Entry 8E8H (X-ray diffraction, 2.13 A resolution); this record covers chains A and T of the 3 polymer chains in the assembly.

# Chain A
Molecule: DNA polymerase eta
From: Homo sapiens
Notes: EC 2.7.7.7
UniProtKB: Q9Y253 (POLH_HUMAN); residue numbers follow UniProt; this construct covers 1-432
Chain sequence (435 residues; each row starts with the number of its first residue; numbers below 1 keep their minus sign (Gly-2 is residue -2)):
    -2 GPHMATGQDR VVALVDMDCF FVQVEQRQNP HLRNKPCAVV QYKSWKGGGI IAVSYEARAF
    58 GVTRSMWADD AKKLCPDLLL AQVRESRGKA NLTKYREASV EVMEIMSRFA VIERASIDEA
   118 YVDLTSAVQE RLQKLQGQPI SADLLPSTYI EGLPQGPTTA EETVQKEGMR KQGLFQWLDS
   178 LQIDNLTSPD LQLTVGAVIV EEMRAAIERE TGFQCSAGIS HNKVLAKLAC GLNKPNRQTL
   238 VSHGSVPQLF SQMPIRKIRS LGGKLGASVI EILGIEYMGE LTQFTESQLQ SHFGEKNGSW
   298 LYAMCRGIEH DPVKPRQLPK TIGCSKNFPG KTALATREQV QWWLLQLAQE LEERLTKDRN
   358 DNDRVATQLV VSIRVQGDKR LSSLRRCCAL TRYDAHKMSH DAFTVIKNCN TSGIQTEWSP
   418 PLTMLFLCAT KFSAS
Disordered / not traced: 154-161, 411-412
Construct notes: expression tag (-2 to 0)
Metal / ion sites: Mn2+ site 1: Asp13, Met14, Asp115 (together with 2'-deoxyguanosine-5'-triphosphate, diphosphate) (shared with 1 residue of chain P); Mn2+ site 2: Asp13, Asp115, Glu116 (together with 2'-deoxyguanosine-5'-triphosphate) (shared with 1 residue of chain P)
Residues lining bound ligands: 2'-deoxyguanosine-5'-triphosphate / diphosphate: Asp13, Met14, Asp15, Cys16, Phe17, Phe18, Gln38, Ile48, Ala49, Tyr52, Arg55, Arg61, Leu89, Ser113, Ile114, Asp115, Glu116, Lys231
UniProt features mapped onto this chain:
  - binding site (Mg(2+)): Asp13, Met14, Asp115, Glu116
  - binding site (Mn(2+)): Asp13, Met14, Asp115, Glu116
  - binding site (a 2'-deoxyribonucleoside 5'-triphosphate): Arg61
Reported in the primary citation:
  - mutagenesis - S113A (3-fold): decreased catalytic activity on dN primer end

# Chain T
Molecule: 12-nt DNA strand
Sequence (12 nucleotides; numbered 2 to 13; the number before each row is that of its first residue):
     2 CATTATGACG CT

# How chain A and chain T interact
Residue-residue contacts - 38 pairs, chain A then chain T:
  Gln38(A) - DT5(T)  hydrogen bond to the base
  Gln38(A) - DA6(T)  sugar contact
  Tyr39(A) - DT5(T)  phosphate contact
  Tyr39(A) - DA6(T)  hydrogen bond to the phosphate
  Trp42(A) - DA3(T)  stacking on the base
  Ser62(A) - DT5(T)  base contact
  Trp64(A) - DA3(T)  phosphate contact
  Trp64(A) - DT4(T)  sugar contact
  Lys86(A) - DT7(T)  salt bridge to the phosphate
  Leu89(A) - DA6(T)  phosphate contact
  Leu89(A) - DT7(T)  phosphate contact
  Arg93(A) - DT7(T)  salt bridge to the phosphate
  Arg93(A) - DG8(T)  salt bridge to the phosphate
  Glu110(A) - DC10(T)  phosphate contact
  Lys293(A) - DG11(T)  salt bridge to the phosphate
  Lys311(A) - DC10(T)  salt bridge to the phosphate
  Arg313(A) - DA9(T)  salt bridge to the phosphate
  Pro316(A) - DA9(T)  phosphate contact
  Lys317(A) - DA9(T)  hydrogen bond to the phosphate
  Lys317(A) - DC10(T)  salt bridge to the phosphate
  Thr318(A) - DG8(T)  sugar contact
  Thr318(A) - DA9(T)  hydrogen bond to the phosphate
  Ile319(A) - DG8(T)  phosphate contact
  Gly320(A) - DT7(T)  sugar contact
  Gly320(A) - DG8(T)  hydrogen bond to the phosphate
  Cys321(A) - DT7(T)  phosphate contact
  Ser322(A) - DA6(T)  phosphate contact
  Ser322(A) - DT7(T)  hydrogen bond to the phosphate
  Lys323(A) - DA6(T)  salt bridge to the phosphate
  Asn324(A) - DT5(T)  sugar contact
  Asn324(A) - DA6(T)  hydrogen bond to the phosphate
  Pro326(A) - DC2(T)  phosphate contact
  Pro326(A) - DA3(T)  sugar contact
  Pro326(A) - DT5(T)  phosphate contact
  Gly327(A) - DC2(T)  hydrogen bond to the phosphate
  Thr329(A) - DA3(T)  base contact
  Arg351(A) - DT7(T)  salt bridge to the phosphate
  Arg351(A) - DG8(T)  salt bridge to the phosphate
Other interface residues (no listed pair), chain A (30 interface residues in all): Ile48, Ala87, Arg111, Leu315, Glu347
Other interface residues (no listed pair), chain T (11 interface residues in all): DC12

# Summary
30 residues of chain A and 11 residues of chain T are in contact, with 8 hydrogen bonds, 10 salt bridges and 1
aromatic stacking contact. Polar pairs include Gln38(A)-DT5(T), Tyr39(A)-DA6(T) and Lys317(A)-DA9(T). Chain A
binds 2'-deoxyguanosine-5'-triphosphate / diphosphate. The paper reports that S113A of chain A reduces
catalytic activity on dN primer end.
Chain A is DNA polymerase eta (Homo sapiens) and chain T is a 12-nt DNA strand; the structure, Human DNA
polymerase eta-DNA-rU-ended primer ternary mismatch complex:reaction with 10 mM Mn2+ for 300s, was determined
by X-ray diffraction (same publication as 8E85, 8E86, 8E87, 8E88, 8E89, 8E8A and 8 further entries).
